8YW2 - chains 8 and m of the 65 polymer chains in the assembly; structure by electron microscopy, 3.70 A resolution.

Chain 8:
Name: Spike glycoprotein E2
Source organism: Semliki Forest virus 4
UniProt: A0A0E3T652 (A0A0E3T652_SFV); residues 5-422 here correspond to UniProt positions 338-755 (UniProt number = residue number + 333)
Sequence (418 residues; row label = number of the first residue in the row):
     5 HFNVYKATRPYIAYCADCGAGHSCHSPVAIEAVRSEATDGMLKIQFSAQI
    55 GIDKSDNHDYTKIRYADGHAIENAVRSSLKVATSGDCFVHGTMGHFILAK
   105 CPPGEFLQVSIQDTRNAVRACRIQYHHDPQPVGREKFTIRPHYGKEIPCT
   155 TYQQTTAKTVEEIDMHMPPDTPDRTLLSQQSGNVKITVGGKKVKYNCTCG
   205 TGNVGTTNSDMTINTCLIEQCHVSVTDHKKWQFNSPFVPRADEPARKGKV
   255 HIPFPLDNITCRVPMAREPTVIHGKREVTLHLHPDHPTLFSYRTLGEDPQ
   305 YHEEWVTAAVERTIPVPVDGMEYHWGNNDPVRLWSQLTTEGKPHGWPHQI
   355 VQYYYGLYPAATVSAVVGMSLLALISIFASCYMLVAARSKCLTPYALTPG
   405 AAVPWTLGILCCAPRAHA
Cystine bridges: Cys19-Cys125, Cys91-Cys105, Cys201-Cys225, Cys203-Cys220
Glycans and other covalent adducts: N-acetylglucosamine (NAG) linked to Asn200, Asn262

Chain m:
Name: Spike glycoprotein E1
Source organism: Semliki Forest virus 4
UniProt: A0A0E3T652 (A0A0E3T652_SFV); residues 1-438 here correspond to UniProt positions 816-1253 (UniProt number = residue number + 815)
Sequence (438 residues; numbered 1 to 438; the number before each row is that of its first residue):
     1 YEHSTVMPNVVGFPYKAHIERPGYSPLTLQMQVVETSLEPTLNLEYITCE
    51 YKTVVPSPYVKCCGASECSTKEKPDYQCKVYTGVYPFMWGGAYCFCDSEN
   101 TQLSEAYVDRSDVCRHDHASAYKAHTASLKAKVRVMYGNVNQTVDVYVNG
   151 DHAVTIGGTQFIFGPLSSAWTPFDNKIVVYKDEVFNQDFPPYGSGQPGRF
   201 GDIQSRTVESNDLYANTALKLARPSPGMVHVPYTQTPSGFKYWLKEKGTA
   251 LNTKAPFGCQIKTNPVRAMNCAVGNIPVSMNLPDSAFTRIVEAPTIIDLT
   301 CTVATCTHSSDFGGVLTLTYKTDKNGDCSVHSHSNVATLQEATAKVKTAG
   351 KVTLHFSTASASPSFVVSLCSARATCSASCEPPKDHIVPYAASHSNVVFP
   401 DMSGTALSWVQKISGGLGAFAIGAILVLVVVTCIGLRR
Cystine bridges: Cys49-Cys114, Cys62-Cys94, Cys63-Cys96, Cys259-Cys271, Cys301-Cys376, Cys306-Cys380, Cys328-Cys370
Glycans and other covalent adducts: N-acetylglucosamine (NAG) linked to Asn141

Interface between chain 8 and chain m:
Pairs across the interface (15; chain 8 residue first):
  His146(8) with Met228(m); His230(m)
  Tyr147(8) with Ala222(m); Arg223(m); Ser225(m); Pro232(m), hydrophobic
  Arg271(8) with Thr234(m); Gln235(m), hydrogen bond (side chain-backbone); Pro237(m)
  His285(8) with Arg199(m), hydrogen bond
  His287(8) with Gly198(m); Arg199(m), hydrogen bond; Thr236(m); Pro237(m)
  Ala313(8) with Tyr242(m), hydrophobic
Other interface residues (no listed pair), chain 8 (10 interface residues in all): Arg266, Glu272, Thr274, Glu315
Other interface residues (no listed pair), chain m (16 interface residues in all): Lys220, Lys245, Glu246

Overview:
The interface between chain 8 and chain m involves 10 residues on one side and 16 on the other, with 3
hydrogen bonds. Polar pairs include Arg271(8)-Gln235(m), His285(8)-Arg199(m) and His287(8)-Arg199(m).
N-acetylglucosamine is covalently linked to Asn200(8) and Asn262(8). N-acetylglucosamine is covalently linked
to Asn141(m).
Chain 8 is Spike glycoprotein E2 and chain m is Spike glycoprotein E1, both from Semliki Forest virus 4; the
structure, Semliki Forest virus viron in complex with VLDLR, was determined by electron microscopy together
with 8YVY, 8YVZ and 8YW1 from the same study.
